PDB entry 8PTZ | electron microscopy, 3.35 A resolution | chains C and X of the 4 polymer chains in the assembly

# Chain C
Protein: Elongator complex protein 3
From: Homo sapiens
Notes: EC 2.3.1.-
UniProtKB: Q9H9T3 (ELP3_HUMAN); numbering as in UniProt (aligned over 1-547)
Amino-acid sequence (581 residues; numbered 1 to 581; the number before each row is that of its first residue):
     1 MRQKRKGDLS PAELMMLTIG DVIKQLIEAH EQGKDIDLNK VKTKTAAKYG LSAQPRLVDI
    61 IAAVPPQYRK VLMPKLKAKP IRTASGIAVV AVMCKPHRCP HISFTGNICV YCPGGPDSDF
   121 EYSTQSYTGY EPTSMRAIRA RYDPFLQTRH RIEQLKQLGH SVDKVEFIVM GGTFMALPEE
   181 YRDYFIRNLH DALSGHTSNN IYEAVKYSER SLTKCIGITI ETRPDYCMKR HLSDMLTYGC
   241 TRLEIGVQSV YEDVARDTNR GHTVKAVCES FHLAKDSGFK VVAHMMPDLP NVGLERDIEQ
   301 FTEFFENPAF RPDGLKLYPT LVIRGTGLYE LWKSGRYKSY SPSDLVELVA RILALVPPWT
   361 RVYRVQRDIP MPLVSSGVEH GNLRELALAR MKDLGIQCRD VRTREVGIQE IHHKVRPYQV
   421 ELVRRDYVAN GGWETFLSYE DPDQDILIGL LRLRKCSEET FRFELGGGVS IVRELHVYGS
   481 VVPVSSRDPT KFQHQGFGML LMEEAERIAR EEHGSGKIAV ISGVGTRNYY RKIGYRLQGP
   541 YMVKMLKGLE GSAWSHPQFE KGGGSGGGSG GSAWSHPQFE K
Not modelled in the structure: 1-9, 548-581
Construct notes: expression tag (548-581)
Ion coordination: 4Fe-4S cluster Fe: Cys99, Cys109, Cys112 (together with methionine)
Small-molecule neighbours:
  - 5'-deoxyadenosine (5AD): Tyr111, Cys112, Pro113, Ser126, Tyr127, Gln248, His284, Met286, Tyr318, Pro319, Thr320, Leu321, Ile323, Arg367
  - S-Ethyl-CoA (A2U): Gly86, Ile87, Lys164, Lys214, Ile216, Glu474, Leu475, His476, Val477, Val484, Ser485, Arg487, Gln493, His494, Gln495, Gly496, Phe497, Gly498, Met499, Val520, Ile521, Ser522, Gly523, Gly525, Thr526, Tyr529, Tyr530, Lys532
  - methionine (MET): Gly171, Gly172, Glu221, Thr222, Arg223, Ile245, Gly246, Gln248, Arg260, His284
  - 4Fe-4S cluster (SF4): Cys99, His101, Ile108, Cys109, Tyr111, Cys112, Gln125, Ser126, Arg223, Arg260
Curated features (UniProtKB/Swiss-Prot):
  - binding site ([4Fe-4S] cluster): Cys99, Cys109, Cys112
  - binding site (acetyl-CoA): Lys164, Glu474 to Val477, Phe497 to Met499, Tyr530
  - modified residue: Ser161 (Phosphoserine), Tyr202 (Phosphotyrosine), Lys229 (N6-methyllysine), Tyr251 (Phosphotyrosine)
Reported in the primary citation:
  - binding site for S-Ethyl-CoA: Val477 to Phe497
  - 4Fe-4S cluster coordination: Cys99, Cys109, Cys112
  - mutagenesis - K164A, K280A, Y363A, E474A, H476A: unchanged binding to tRNA Gln (chain X)
  - mutagenesis - R361A, R364A, Y529A/Y530A (94.7 +/- 5.2 nM): decreased binding to tRNA Gln (chain X)
  - catalytic residues: Lys280, Lys316, Tyr318, Tyr363, Glu474, Tyr478, Tyr529, Tyr530 (proposed by the authors, not directly observed)
  - post-translational modification sites: Lys280, Lys316, Tyr318 (proposed by the authors, not directly observed)
  - disease-associated variants - R242K, R402T: unchanged binding to tRNA Gln (chain X)
  - disease-associated variants - I298S, D443N, R454K, R473K: decreased stability

# Chain X
Molecule: tRNA Gln
Sequence (75 nucleotides; numbered 1 to 75; the number before each row is that of its first residue):
     1 GGCCCCAUGG UGUAAUGGUU AGCACUCUGG ACUUUGAAUC CAGCGAUCCG AGUUCAAAUC
    61 UCGGUGGGAC CUCCA
Ion coordination: Mg2+ site 1 near G12 (its only coordinating residue here); Mg2+ site 2: G36, A37

# Chain C / chain X interface
Contacting residue pairs (58):
  Lys42(C) - C27(X)  sugar contact
  Thr43(C) - G10(X)  phosphate contact
  Ala47(C) - G10(X)  sugar contact
  Leu51(C) - G10(X)  hydrogen bond to the sugar
  Leu51(C) - U11(X)  sugar contact
  Ser52(C) - G10(X)  hydrogen bond to the base
  Ala53(C) - U26(X)  sugar contact
  Gln54(C) - U26(X)  sugar contact
  Gln54(C) - C27(X)  sugar contact
  Arg56(C) - C27(X)  salt bridge to the phosphate
  Arg56(C) - U28(X)  phosphate contact
  Leu57(C) - U28(X)  hydrogen bond to the phosphate
  Ala78(C) - G29(X)  phosphate contact
  Lys79(C) - G29(X)  hydrogen bond to the phosphate
  Lys79(C) - G36(X)  sugar contact
  Ile81(C) - G30(X)  phosphate contact
  Ile81(C) - A31(X)  phosphate contact
  Arg82(C) - U35(X)  hydrogen bond to the sugar
  Arg82(C) - G36(X)  salt bridge to the phosphate
  Ser85(C) - U33(X)  base contact
  Ile87(C) - U33(X)  base contact
  Val89(C) - U33(X)  sugar contact
  Ala91(C) - U34(X)  sugar contact
  Ala91(C) - U35(X)  phosphate contact
  Glu131(C) - U34(X)  hydrogen bond to the base
  Pro132(C) - U34(X)  base contact
  Pro132(C) - U35(X)  sugar contact
  Thr133(C) - U34(X)  hydrogen bond to the phosphate
  Thr133(C) - U35(X)  phosphate contact
  Arg136(C) - U35(X)  salt bridge to the phosphate
  Arg151(C) - U35(X)  salt bridge to the phosphate
  Arg151(C) - G36(X)  salt bridge to the phosphate
  Gln154(C) - G36(X)  hydrogen bond to the base
  Gln157(C) - G36(X)  hydrogen bond to the base
  Leu158(C) - G36(X)  base contact
  Met170(C) - U34(X)  sugar contact
  Arg242(C) - U33(X)  base contact
  Lys316(C) - U34(X)  salt bridge to the phosphate
  Arg361(C) - U33(X)  base contact
  Tyr363(C) - C32(X)  sugar contact
  Tyr363(C) - U33(X)  sugar contact
  Arg364(C) - C32(X)  hydrogen bond to the sugar
  Arg364(C) - U34(X)  salt bridge to the phosphate
  Val365(C) - C32(X)  phosphate contact
  Arg367(C) - U34(X)  base contact
  Asp368(C) - U34(X)  base contact
  Asp368(C) - U35(X)  base contact
  Met371(C) - U39(X)  hydrogen bond to the sugar
  Gly381(C) - A31(X)  base contact
  Asn382(C) - G30(X)  hydrogen bond to the base
  Asn382(C) - A31(X)  hydrogen bond to the sugar
  Arg384(C) - A31(X)  phosphate contact
  Arg384(C) - C32(X)  salt bridge to the phosphate
  Glu385(C) - G30(X)  sugar contact
  Arg402(C) - A31(X)  salt bridge to the phosphate
  Arg402(C) - C32(X)  sugar contact
  Arg402(C) - U33(X)  salt bridge to the phosphate
  His412(C) - G30(X)  phosphate contact
Other interface residues (no listed pair), chain C (52 interface residues in all): Ala46, Pro55, Val58, Lys77, Pro80, Tyr127, Tyr318, Gln366, His380, Leu383, Ile411
Other interface residues (no listed pair), chain X (16 interface residues in all): A37, C40

# Summary
The interface between chain C and chain X involves 52 residues on one side and 16 on the other, with 13
hydrogen bonds and 10 salt bridges. Polar pairs include Ser52(C)-G10(X), Glu131(C)-U34(X) and
Gln154(C)-G36(X). From the paper: catalytic residues Lys280(C), Lys316(C) and Tyr318(C) among others; I298S,
D443N and R454K of chain C, among others, reduce stability; 14 substitutions were tested in all.
Chain C is Elongator complex protein 3 (Homo sapiens) and chain X is tRNA Gln; the structure, Cryo-EM
structure of human Elp123 in complex with tRNA, S-ethyl-CoA, 5'-deoxyadenosine and methionine, was determined
by electron microscopy together with 8PTX, 8PTY and 8PU0 from the same study.
